8K9M - chains E and C of the 7 polymer chains in the assembly; structure by electron microscopy, 6.80 A resolution (low resolution: residue-level contacts below are approximate; hydrogen-bond / salt-bridge calls are withheld).

Chain E (and C):
Molecule: Spike glycoprotein
Organism: Severe acute respiratory syndrome coronavirus 2
Notes: chain C of this document is another copy of the same molecule, construct and numbering; everything in this record applies to it too
UniProt: P0DTC2 (SPIKE_SARS2); residue numbers follow UniProt; this construct covers 1-1208
Sequence (1261 residues; each row starts with the number of its first residue):
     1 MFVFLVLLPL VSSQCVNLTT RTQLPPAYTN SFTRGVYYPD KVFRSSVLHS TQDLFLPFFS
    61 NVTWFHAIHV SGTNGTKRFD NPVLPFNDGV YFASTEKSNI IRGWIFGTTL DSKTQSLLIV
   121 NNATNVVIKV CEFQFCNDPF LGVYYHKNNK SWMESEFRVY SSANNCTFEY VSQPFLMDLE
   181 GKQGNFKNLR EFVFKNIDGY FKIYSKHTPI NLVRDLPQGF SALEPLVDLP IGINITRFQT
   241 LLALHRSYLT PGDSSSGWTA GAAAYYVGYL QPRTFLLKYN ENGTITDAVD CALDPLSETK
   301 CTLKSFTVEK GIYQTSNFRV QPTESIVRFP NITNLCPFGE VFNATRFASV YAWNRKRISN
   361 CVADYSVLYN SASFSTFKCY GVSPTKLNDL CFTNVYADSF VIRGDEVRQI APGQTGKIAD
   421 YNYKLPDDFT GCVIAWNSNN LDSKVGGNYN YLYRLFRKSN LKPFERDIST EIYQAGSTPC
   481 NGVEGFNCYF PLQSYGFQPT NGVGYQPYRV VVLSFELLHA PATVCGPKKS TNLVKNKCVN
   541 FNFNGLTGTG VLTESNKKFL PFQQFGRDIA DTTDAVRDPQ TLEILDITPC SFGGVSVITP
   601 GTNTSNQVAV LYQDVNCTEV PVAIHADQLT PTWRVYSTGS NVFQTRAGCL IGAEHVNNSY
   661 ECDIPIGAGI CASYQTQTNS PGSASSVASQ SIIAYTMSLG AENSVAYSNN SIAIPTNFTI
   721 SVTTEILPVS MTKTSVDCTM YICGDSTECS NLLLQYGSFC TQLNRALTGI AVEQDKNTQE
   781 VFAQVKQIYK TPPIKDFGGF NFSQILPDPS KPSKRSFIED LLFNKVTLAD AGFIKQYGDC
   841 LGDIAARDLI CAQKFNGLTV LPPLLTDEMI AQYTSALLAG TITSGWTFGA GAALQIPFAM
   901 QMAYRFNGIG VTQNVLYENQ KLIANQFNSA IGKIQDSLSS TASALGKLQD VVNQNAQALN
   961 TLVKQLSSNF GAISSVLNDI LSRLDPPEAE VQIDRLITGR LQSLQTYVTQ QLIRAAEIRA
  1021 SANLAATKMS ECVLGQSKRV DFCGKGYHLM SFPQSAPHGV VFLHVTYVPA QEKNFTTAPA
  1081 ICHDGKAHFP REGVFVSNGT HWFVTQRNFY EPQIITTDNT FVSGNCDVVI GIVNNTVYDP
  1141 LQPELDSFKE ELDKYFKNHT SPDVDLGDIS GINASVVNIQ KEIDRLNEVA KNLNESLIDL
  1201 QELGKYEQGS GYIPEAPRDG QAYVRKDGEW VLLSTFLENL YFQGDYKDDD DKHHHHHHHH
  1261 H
Disordered / not traced: 1-13, 70-76, 621-640, 677-688, 828-847, 1148-1261 (chain C: 1-15, 70-76, 248-254, 621-640, 677-688, 828-848, 1148-1261)
Sequence notes: engineered mutation G682 (Arg in P0DTC2), S683 (Arg in P0DTC2), S685 (Arg in P0DTC2), P986 (Lys in P0DTC2), P987 (Val in P0DTC2); expression tag (1209-1261)
Swiss-Prot annotation at these positions:
  - region: N280 to C301 (Putative superantigen), R403 to D405 (Integrin-binding motif), N448 to F456 (Immunodominant HLA epitope recognized by the CD8+), P681, A684 (Putative superantigen), S816 to Y837 (Fusion peptide 1), K835 to F855 (Fusion peptide 2), D1163 to E1202 (Heptad repeat 2)
  - site: R815, S816 (Cleavage)
  - glycosylation: N17 (N-linked (GlcNAc...) (complex) asparagine), N61 (N-linked (GlcNAc...) (hybrid) asparagine), N74 (N-linked (GlcNAc...) (complex) asparagine), N122 (N-linked (GlcNAc...) (hybrid) asparagine), N149 (N-linked (GlcNAc...) (complex) asparagine), N165 (N-linked (GlcNAc...) (complex) asparagine), N234 (N-linked (GlcNAc...) (high mannose) asparagine), N282 (N-linked (GlcNAc...) (complex) asparagine), T323 (O-linked (GalNAc) threonine), S325 (O-linked (HexNAc...) serine), N331 (N-linked (GlcNAc...) (complex) asparagine), N343 (N-linked (GlcNAc...) (complex) asparagine), N603 (N-linked (GlcNAc...) (hybrid) asparagine), N616 (N-linked (GlcNAc...) (complex) asparagine), N657 (N-linked (GlcNAc...) (complex) asparagine), T676 (O-linked (GlcNAc...) threonine), T678 (O-linked (GlcNAc...) threonine), N709 (N-linked (GlcNAc...) (high mannose) asparagine), N717 (N-linked (GlcNAc...) (hybrid) asparagine), N801 (N-linked (GlcNAc...) (hybrid) asparagine) and 6 more in UniProt
Cystine bridges: C131-C166, C291-C301, C336-C361, C379-C432, C480-C488, C538-C590, C617-C649, C662-C671, C738-C760, C743-C749, C1032-C1043, C1082-C1126
Covalently attached groups: N-acetylglucosamine (NAG) linked to N122

How chain E and chain C interact:
Pairs across the interface (161; chain E residue first):
  T302(E) with R765(C)
  Q314(E) with R765(C); T768(C)
  N317(E) with D737(C)
  R319(E) with D737(C); M740(C)
  S359(E) with T167(C)
  N360(E) with F168(C); E169(C)
  P521(E) with D198(C); Y200(C); P230(C)
  A522(E) with Y200(C); P230(C)
  T547(E) with N978(C)
  T549(E) with D745(C)
  K558(E) with F43(C); N282(C)
  F559(E) with F43(C)
  L560(E) with Y38(C); E224(C)
  F562(E) with E224(C); P225(C); L226(C)
  Q563(E) with Y38(C); K41(C); F43(C)
  Q564(E) with K41(C)
  F565(E) with V42(C); F43(C)
  G566(E) with F43(C)
  R567(E) with V42(C); F43(C); R44(C)
  I569(E) with V47(C); L48(C); L849(C); K964(C)
  A570(E) with V963(C); K964(C)
  D571(E) with R44(C); S967(C)
  T572(E) with N856(C)
  P589(E) with F855(C)
  F592(E) with K854(C); F855(C); N856(C); G857(C)
  D614(E) with K854(C); F855(C)
  P665(E) with L864(C)
  G667(E) with P863(C); L864(C)
  A668(E) with P862(C); P863(C); L864(C); T866(C)
  G669(E) with L864(C); T866(C); M869(C)
  I670(E) with L864(C)
  M697(E) with L864(C); M869(C)
  L699(E) with I788(C); M869(C); Q872(C); Y873(C)
  G700(E) with K786(C); I788(C)
  A701(E) with K786(C); Q787(C); I788(C)
  E702(E) with I788(C); K790(C)
  N703(E) with Q787(C); I788(C); Y789(C); K790(C)
  V705(E) with K790(C); P792(C); T883(C); S884(C); Q895(C)
  A706(E) with Q895(C)
  Y707(E) with P792(C); D796(C); T883(C); I896(C); P897(C); F898(C)
  S708(E) with P897(C)
  N709(E) with D796(C); P897(C)
  S711(E) with P897(C)
  I712(E) with Q895(C); I896(C); P897(C)
  A713(E) with L894(C); Q895(C)
  I714(E) with L894(C)
  P715(E) with L894(C)
  T961(E) with S758(C); Q762(C)
  Q965(E) with Y756(C); S758(C)
  S968(E) with Q755(C); Y756(C); G757(C)
  N969(E) with Q755(C)
  F970(E) with Q755(C); Y756(C)
  G971(E) with Q755(C)
  D985(E) with T415(C)
  P987(E) with G413(C)
  E990(E) with D427(C)
  R995(E) with Y756(C); D994(C)
  T1006(E) with F759(C); Q1005(C)
  T1009(E) with T1009(C)
  I1013(E) with L1012(C)
  R1039(E) with E1031(C); R1039(C)
  V1040(E) with S1030(C); E1031(C)
  D1041(E) with Q784(C); G889(C); S1030(C)
  K1045(E) with F888(C); G889(C); G891(C)
  G1046(E) with A890(C)
  Y1047(E) with W886(C); A890(C)
  V1068(E) with A890(C); G891(C)
  P1069(E) with A890(C)
  E1072(E) with A893(C); L894(C)
  N1074(E) with Q895(C)
  T1077(E) with M900(C)
  A1078(E) with M900(C)
  P1079(E) with M900(C); Y917(C)
  F1089(E) with Q913(C); N914(C); Y917(C)
  P1090(E) with Q913(C)
  R1107(E) with W886(C); Y904(C)
  F1121(E) with T912(C)
  S1123(E) with N914(C); E918(C)
  G1124(E) with E918(C)
  V1128(E) with Y917(C)
  V1129(E) with Y917(C)
  I1130(E) with Q920(C)
  L1141(E) with L1141(C); E1144(C); L1145(C)
  L1145(E) with L1145(C)
Interface residues without a listed pair, chain E (100 interface residues in all): N540, G548, D568, T588, G593, Q613, A647, I666, C671, S704, A972, P986, Q1002, Y1067, N1108, Q1142
Interface residues without a listed pair, chain C (108 interface residues in all): H49, I231, E281, G283, T284, T739, L858, T859, L861, L865, I882, A892, A899, N907, N960, T998, Q1002, R1019, T1027, L1034, G1035, Q1036

Summary:
Chain E and chain C form an interface of 100 and 108 residues respectively.
Chain E and chain C are both Spike glycoprotein (Severe acute respiratory syndrome coronavirus 2); the
structure, SARS-CoV-2 spike protein in complex with two S2H5 Fabs on NTD-1 and NTD-3, was determined by
electron microscopy together with 8K9B and 8K9J from the same study.
